Entry 1A02 (X-ray diffraction, 2.70 A resolution); this record covers chains N and J of the 5 polymer chains in the assembly.

== Chain N ==
Name: Nuclear factor of activated T cells
Source organism: Homo sapiens
Reference sequence: Q13469 (NFAC2_HUMAN); numbering as in UniProt (aligned over 396-678)
Amino-acid sequence (301 residues; row label = number of the first residue in the row):
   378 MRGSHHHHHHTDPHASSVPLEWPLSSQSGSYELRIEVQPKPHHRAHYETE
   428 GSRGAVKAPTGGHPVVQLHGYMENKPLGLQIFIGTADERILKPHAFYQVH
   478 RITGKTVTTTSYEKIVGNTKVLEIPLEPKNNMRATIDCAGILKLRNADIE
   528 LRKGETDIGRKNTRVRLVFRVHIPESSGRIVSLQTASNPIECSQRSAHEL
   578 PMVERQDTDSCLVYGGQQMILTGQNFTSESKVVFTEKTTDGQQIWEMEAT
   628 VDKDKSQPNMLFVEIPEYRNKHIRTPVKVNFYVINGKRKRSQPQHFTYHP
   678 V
Unresolved in the structure: 378-398
Curated features (UniProtKB/Swiss-Prot):
  - DNA-binding region: Arg421 to Gly428
  - motif: Lys664 to Lys666 (Nuclear localization signal)
Reported in the primary citation:
  - binding site for the 20-nt DNA strand: Arg421, Arg430, Arg537, Gln571, Arg665
  - binding site for the 20-nt DNA strand: Tyr424, Glu427, Arg572
  - specificity-determining residues: Tyr424, Arg572
  - contacts within the chain: Tyr424-Glu427 (backbone contact), Glu427-Arg430 (salt bridge)

== Chain J ==
Name: Ap-1 fragment jun
Source organism: Homo sapiens
Notes: fragment: jun
Reference sequence: P05412 (AP1_HUMAN); residues 263-318 here correspond to UniProt positions 253-308 (UniProt number = residue number - 10)
Amino-acid sequence (56 residues; row label = number of the first residue in the row):
   263 MKAERKRMRNRIAASKSRKRKLERIARLEEKVKTLKAQNSELASTANMLR
   313 EQVAQL
Unresolved in the structure: 263-266
Construct notes: engineered mutation Met263 (Ile253 in P05412), Ser279 (Cys269 in P05412)
Curated features (UniProtKB/Swiss-Prot):
  - region: Leu290 to Leu318 (Leucine-zipper)
  - site: Arg282 (Necessary for synergistic transcriptional activity with SMAD3)
  - modified residue: Lys281 (N6-acetyllysine), Thr296 (Phosphothreonine)

== How chain N and chain J interact ==
Pairs across the interface - 13 pairs, chain N then chain J:
  Glu527(N) with Arg282(J), salt bridge; Arg289(J), hydrogen bond (backbone-side chain)
  Leu528(N) with Arg289(J), hydrogen bond (backbone-side chain)
  Arg529(N) with Arg289(J), hydrogen bond (backbone-side chain)
  Lys530(N) with Glu285(J), salt bridge; Arg289(J)
  Gly531(N) with Lys293(J)
  Glu532(N) with Arg289(J), hydrogen bond (backbone-side chain)
  Thr533(N) with Arg286(J), hydrogen bond (backbone-side chain); Arg289(J); Leu290(J); Lys293(J), hydrogen bond
  Ile535(N) with Arg286(J)
Interface residues without a listed pair, chain J (7 interface residues in all): Glu292
The authors on this interface:
  - interface residues, chain N: Thr533(N)

== Overview ==
The interface between chain N and chain J involves 8 residues on one side and 7 on the other, with 6 hydrogen
bonds and 2 salt bridges. Polar contacts include Glu527(N)-Arg282(J), Lys530(N)-Glu285(J) and
Glu527(N)-Arg289(J). From the paper: a binding site for the 20-nt DNA strand at Arg421(N), Arg430(N) and
Arg537(N) among others; the interface residue Thr533(N).
Here chain N is Nuclear factor of activated T cells and chain J is Ap-1 fragment jun, both from Homo sapiens.
Entry 1A02 (Structure of the DNA binding domains of nfat, fos and jun bound to DNA) was determined by X-ray
diffraction.
